PDB entry 9DH2 | X-ray diffraction, 2.98 A resolution | chains M and R of the 6 polymer chains in the assembly

[Chain M (and R)]
Name: NKG2-D type II integral membrane protein
Organism: Homo sapiens
Notes: chain R of this document is another copy of the same molecule, construct and numbering; everything in this record applies to it too
UniProtKB: P26718 (NKG2D_HUMAN); residues 80-216 here = UniProt positions 80-216
Sequence (137 residues; numbered 80 to 216; the number before each row is that of its first residue):
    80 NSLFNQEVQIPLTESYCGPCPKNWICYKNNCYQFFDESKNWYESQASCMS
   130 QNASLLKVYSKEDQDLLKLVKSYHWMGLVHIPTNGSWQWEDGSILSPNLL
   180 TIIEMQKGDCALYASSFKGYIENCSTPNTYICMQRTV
Unresolved in the structure: 80-91, 215-216 (chain R: 80-92)
Disulfide bonds: Cys-96/Cys-105, Cys-99/Cys-110, Cys-127/Cys-211, Cys-189/Cys-203
UniProt features mapped onto this chain:
  - glycosylation (N-linked (GlcNAc...) asparagine): Asn-131, Asn-163, Asn-202

[How chain M and chain R interact]
Residue-residue contacts (45):
  Thr-92(M) / Lys-101(R)
  Glu-93(M) / Cys-99(R)
  Glu-93(M) / Pro-100(R)
  Glu-93(M) / Lys-101(R)  hydrogen bond (backbone-backbone)
  Ser-94(M) / Pro-98(R)
  Ser-94(M) / Cys-99(R)
  Tyr-95(M) / Cys-96(R)
  Tyr-95(M) / Pro-98(R)
  Tyr-95(M) / Cys-99(R)
  Cys-96(M) / Cys-96(R)  hydrogen bond (backbone-backbone)
  Gly-97(M) / Tyr-95(R)
  Pro-98(M) / Glu-93(R)
  Pro-98(M) / Tyr-95(R)
  Cys-99(M) / Glu-93(R)
  Cys-99(M) / Ser-94(R)  hydrogen bond (backbone-backbone)
  Pro-100(M) / Glu-93(R)
  Asn-102(M) / Tyr-106(R)
  Asn-102(M) / Lys-107(R)
  Trp-103(M) / Cys-105(R)
  Trp-103(M) / Tyr-106(R)
  Ile-104(M) / Ile-104(R)  hydrophobic
  Ile-104(M) / Cys-105(R)
  Ile-104(M) / Tyr-106(R)
  Cys-105(M) / Cys-96(R)  hydrophobic
  Cys-105(M) / Trp-103(R)
  Cys-105(M) / Ile-104(R)
  Cys-105(M) / Cys-105(R)  hydrogen bond (backbone-backbone)
  Tyr-106(M) / Asn-102(R)
  Tyr-106(M) / Trp-103(R)
  Tyr-106(M) / Ile-104(R)  hydrophobic
  Lys-107(M) / Asn-102(R)
  Gln-112(M) / Tyr-106(R)  hydrogen bond
  Phe-113(M) / Leu-148(R)  hydrophobic
  Lys-147(M) / Lys-150(R)
  Leu-148(M) / Phe-113(R)  hydrophobic
  Leu-148(M) / Leu-148(R)
  Leu-148(M) / Val-149(R)
  Leu-148(M) / Lys-150(R)  hydrogen bond (backbone-backbone)
  Val-149(M) / Leu-148(R)
  Lys-150(M) / Lys-147(R)
  Lys-150(M) / Leu-148(R)  hydrogen bond (backbone-backbone)
  Lys-150(M) / Lys-150(R)
  Lys-150(M) / Ser-194(R)
  Ser-194(M) / Lys-150(R)
  Gln-213(M) / Glu-93(R)  hydrogen bond
Interface residues without a listed pair, chain M (26 interface residues in all): Lys-101, Leu-145, His-153
Interface residues without a listed pair, chain R (22 interface residues in all): Gly-97, Leu-145

[Summary]
26 residues of chain M face 22 of chain R across their interface; the contacts include 8 hydrogen bonds. Polar
contacts include Gln-112(M)/Tyr-106(R), Gln-213(M)/Glu-93(R) and Glu-93(M)/Lys-101(R).
Both chains are NKG2-D type II integral membrane protein (Homo sapiens). Entry 9DH2 (Structure of Fab in
complex with NKG2D extracellular domain) was determined by X-ray diffraction.
